4PFF - chains A and B; structure by X-ray diffraction, 2.30 A resolution.

Chain A (and B):
Molecule: Serine hydroxymethyltransferase, putative
From: Plasmodium vivax
Notes: chain B of this document is another copy of the same molecule, construct and numbering; everything in this record applies to it too
UniProt: A5K8L9 (A5K8L9_PLAVS); numbering as in UniProt (aligned over 1-442)
Sequence (442 residues; each row starts with the number of its first residue):
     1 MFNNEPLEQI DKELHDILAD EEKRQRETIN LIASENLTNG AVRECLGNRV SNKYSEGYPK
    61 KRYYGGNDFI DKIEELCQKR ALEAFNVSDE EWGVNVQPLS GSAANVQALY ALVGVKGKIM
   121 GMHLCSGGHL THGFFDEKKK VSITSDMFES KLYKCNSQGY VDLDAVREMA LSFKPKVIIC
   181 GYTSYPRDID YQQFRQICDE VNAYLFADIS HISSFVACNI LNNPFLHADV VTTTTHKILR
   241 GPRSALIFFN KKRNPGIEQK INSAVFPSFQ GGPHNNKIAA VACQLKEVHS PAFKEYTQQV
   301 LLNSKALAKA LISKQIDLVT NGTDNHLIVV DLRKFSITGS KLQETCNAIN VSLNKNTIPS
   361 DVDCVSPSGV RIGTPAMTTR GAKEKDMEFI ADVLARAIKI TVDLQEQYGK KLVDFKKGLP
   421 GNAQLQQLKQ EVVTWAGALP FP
Disulfide bonds: C125-C364
Covalent attachments: pyridoxal phosphate (PLP) linked to K237
Residues lining bound ligands:
  - pyridoxal phosphate (PLP), molecule 1: Y54, G271, G272
  - pyridoxal phosphate (PLP), molecule 2: S100, G101, S102, N105, H129, H132, Y182, T183, D208, S210, H211, T234, H236, R243
From the paper describing this entry:
  - self-association interface (contacts with another copy of this molecule); pairs are residue here / residue on that copy: R243-G272 (hydrogen bond), R243-P273, H274-K277 (hydrogen bond), H274-R243 (backbone contact), L99, R243
  - binding site for pyridoxal phosphate: K237, R243

Chain A / chain B interface:
Contacting residue pairs - 160 pairs, chain A then chain B:
  M1(A) - R240(B)  hydrogen bond (backbone-side chain)
  M1(A) - E295(B)
  M1(A) - Y296(B)  hydrophobic
  M1(A) - Q299(B)
  M1(A) - T378(B)
  M1(A) - T379(B)  hydrogen bond (backbone-backbone)
  M1(A) - K383(B)
  F2(A) - R240(B)
  F2(A) - T379(B)
  F2(A) - P440(B)  hydrophobic
  F2(A) - F441(B)
  F2(A) - P442(B)
  N3(A) - N39(B)
  N3(A) - E287(B)
  P6(A) - E44(B)
  L7(A) - E44(B)  hydrogen bond (backbone-side chain)
  L7(A) - C45(B)  hydrophobic
  I10(A) - A41(B)  hydrophobic
  I10(A) - K286(B)  hydrogen bond (backbone-side chain)
  D11(A) - R80(B)  salt bridge
  D11(A) - C283(B)
  D11(A) - K286(B)  salt bridge
  E13(A) - L76(B)
  L14(A) - I73(B)  hydrophobic
  L14(A) - A279(B)
  L14(A) - C283(B)  hydrophobic
  I17(A) - F69(B)
  I17(A) - I73(B)  hydrophobic
  L18(A) - N48(B)
  L18(A) - V50(B)  hydrophobic
  L18(A) - I73(B)  hydrophobic
  D20(A) - F69(B)
  E21(A) - K53(B)
  E21(A) - F69(B)
  E22(A) - R49(B)  salt bridge
  R24(A) - K53(B)
  R24(A) - G66(B)  hydrogen bond (side chain-backbone)
  R24(A) - F69(B)
  Q25(A) - R49(B)  hydrogen bond (side chain-backbone)
  Q25(A) - N52(B)  hydrogen bond
  I32(A) - Y64(B)  hydrophobic
  S34(A) - Y54(B)
  E35(A) - N52(B)
  E35(A) - K53(B)  salt bridge
  E35(A) - Y54(B)  hydrogen bond (side chain-backbone)
  N36(A) - N52(B)
  L37(A) - N52(B)
  T38(A) - N52(B)  hydrogen bond (backbone-side chain)
  N39(A) - N3(B)  hydrogen bond (side chain-backbone)
  A41(A) - E5(B)
  A41(A) - L7(B)
  A41(A) - I10(B)  hydrophobic
  R43(A) - G47(B)
  R43(A) - R49(B)
  E44(A) - P6(B)
  E44(A) - L7(B)  hydrogen bond (side chain-backbone)
  C45(A) - L7(B)  hydrophobic
  L46(A) - L46(B)
  G47(A) - R43(B)
  N48(A) - L18(B)
  R49(A) - E22(B)  salt bridge
  R49(A) - Q25(B)  hydrogen bond (backbone-side chain)
  R49(A) - R43(B)
  R49(A) - F441(B)
  R49(A) - P442(B)  hydrogen bond (side chain-backbone)
  V50(A) - L18(B)  hydrophobic
  N52(A) - Q25(B)  hydrogen bond
  N52(A) - E35(B)
  N52(A) - N36(B)
  N52(A) - L37(B)
  N52(A) - T38(B)  hydrogen bond (side chain-backbone)
  K53(A) - E21(B)
  K53(A) - R24(B)
  K53(A) - E35(B)  salt bridge
  Y54(A) - S34(B)
  Y54(A) - E35(B)  hydrogen bond (backbone-side chain)
  Y54(A) - H236(B)  hydrogen bond
  Y54(A) - K237(B)
  Y63(A) - Q343(B)
  Y64(A) - I32(B)  hydrophobic
  Y64(A) - N354(B)
  Y64(A) - R371(B)  hydrogen bond
  G65(A) - Q343(B)
  G65(A) - N347(B)
  G66(A) - R24(B)  hydrogen bond (backbone-side chain)
  G66(A) - N347(B)
  F69(A) - I17(B)
  F69(A) - D20(B)
  F69(A) - E21(B)
  F69(A) - R24(B)
  I73(A) - I17(B)  hydrophobic
  I73(A) - L18(B)  hydrophobic
  L76(A) - E13(B)
  R80(A) - D11(B)  salt bridge
  R80(A) - E13(B)  salt bridge
  L99(A) - L99(B)  hydrophobic
  L99(A) - H274(B)  hydrogen bond (backbone-side chain)
  S100(A) - H274(B)
  S102(A) - F269(B)
  S102(A) - G271(B)
  Y110(A) - I143(B)  hydrophobic
  Y110(A) - D146(B)  hydrogen bond
  V115(A) - D146(B)
  V141(A) - P267(B)
  V141(A) - S268(B)  hydrogen bond (backbone-backbone)
  S142(A) - P267(B)
  S142(A) - S268(B)
  I143(A) - Y110(B)  hydrophobic
  I143(A) - S268(B)  hydrogen bond (backbone-backbone)
  I143(A) - F269(B)  hydrophobic
  D146(A) - Y110(B)  hydrogen bond
  H236(A) - Y54(B)  hydrogen bond
  K237(A) - Y54(B)
  R240(A) - M1(B)  hydrogen bond (side chain-backbone)
  R240(A) - F2(B)
  R243(A) - Y54(B)
  R243(A) - G271(B)
  R243(A) - G272(B)  hydrogen bond (side chain-backbone)
  R243(A) - P273(B)
  R243(A) - H274(B)
  S263(A) - K139(B)
  P267(A) - L130(B)  hydrophobic
  P267(A) - V141(B)
  P267(A) - S142(B)
  S268(A) - V141(B)  hydrogen bond (side chain-backbone)
  S268(A) - S142(B)
  S268(A) - I143(B)  hydrogen bond (backbone-backbone)
  F269(A) - S102(B)
  F269(A) - I143(B)  hydrophobic
  G271(A) - S102(B)  hydrogen bond (backbone-side chain)
  G272(A) - R243(B)  hydrogen bond (backbone-side chain)
  P273(A) - R243(B)  hydrogen bond (backbone-side chain)
  H274(A) - L99(B)  hydrogen bond (side chain-backbone)
  H274(A) - S100(B)
  H274(A) - R243(B)
  H274(A) - K277(B)  hydrogen bond
  K277(A) - H274(B)  hydrogen bond
  K277(A) - K277(B)
  A279(A) - L14(B)
  C283(A) - D11(B)
  C283(A) - L14(B)  hydrophobic
  K286(A) - I10(B)  hydrogen bond (side chain-backbone)
  K286(A) - D11(B)
  E287(A) - N3(B)
  E295(A) - M1(B)
  Y296(A) - M1(B)  hydrophobic
  Q299(A) - M1(B)
  Q343(A) - Y63(B)
  N347(A) - G65(B)
  N354(A) - Y64(B)
  R371(A) - Y64(B)  hydrogen bond
  T378(A) - M1(B)
  T379(A) - M1(B)  hydrogen bond (backbone-backbone)
  T379(A) - F2(B)
  K383(A) - M1(B)  hydrogen bond
  F441(A) - F2(B)
  F441(A) - R49(B)
  P442(A) - F2(B)
  P442(A) - N4(B)
  P442(A) - R49(B)  hydrogen bond (backbone-side chain)
Also at the interface, not in a pair above, chain A (98 interface residues in all): N4, E5, G40, S51, E56, I70, K72, L130, K139, K140, M147, F266, Q270, N276, A282, G381, P440
Also at the interface, not in a pair above, chain B (98 interface residues in all): K23, E56, I70, K72, V115, K140, M147, S263, F266, Q270, N276, A282, K355, G381
The authors on this interface:
  - residue pairs: R243(A)-G272(B) (backbone contact), R243(A)-P273(B) (backbone contact)

In short:
The chain A/chain B interface involves 98 residues from each chain, with 40 hydrogen bonds and 8 salt bridges.
Polar pairs include D11(A)-R80(B), D11(A)-K286(B) and E22(A)-R49(B). The paper describes backbone contacts
between R243(A) and G272(B) and R243(A) and P273(B). From the paper: a binding site for pyridoxal phosphate at
K237(A) and R243(A); a self-association interface involving L99(A), R243(A) and H274(A) among others.
Chain A and chain B are both Serine hydroxymethyltransferase, putative (Plasmodium vivax); the structure,
Crystal structure of Plasmodium vivax SHMT with PLP Schiff base, was determined by X-ray diffraction,
deposited together with 4PFN and 4OYT.
